4O6M - chains A and B; structure by X-ray diffraction, 1.90 A resolution.

[Chain A (and B)]
Molecule: AF2299, a CDP-alcohol phosphotransferase
Organism: Archaeoglobus fulgidus
Notes: chain B of this document is another copy of the same molecule, construct and numbering; everything in this record applies to it too
UniProtKB: O27985 (O27985_ARCFU); residues 1-344 here = UniProt positions 1-344
Chain sequence (372 residues; each row starts with the number of its first residue; numbers below 1 keep their minus sign (Met-27 is residue -27)):
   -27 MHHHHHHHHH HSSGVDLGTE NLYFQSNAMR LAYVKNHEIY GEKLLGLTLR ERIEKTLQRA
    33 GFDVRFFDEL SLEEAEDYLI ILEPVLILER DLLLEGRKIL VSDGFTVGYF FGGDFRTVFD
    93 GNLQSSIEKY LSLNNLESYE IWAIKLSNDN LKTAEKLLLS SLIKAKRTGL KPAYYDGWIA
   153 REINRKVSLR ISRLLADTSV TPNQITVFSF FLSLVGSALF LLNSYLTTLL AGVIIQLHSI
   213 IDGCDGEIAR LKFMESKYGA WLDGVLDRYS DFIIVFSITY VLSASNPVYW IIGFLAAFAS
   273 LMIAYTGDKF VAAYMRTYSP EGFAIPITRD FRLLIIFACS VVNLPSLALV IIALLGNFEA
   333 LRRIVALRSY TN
Disordered / not traced: -27 to 0, 136-147, 343-344 (chain B: -27 to 0, 342-344)
Differences from the reference sequence: expression tag (-27 to 0)
Ion coordination: Ca2+: Asp214, Asp217, Asp235, Asp239
Small-molecule neighbours:
  - MPG ([(Z)-octadec-9-enyl] (2R)-2,3-bis(oxidanyl)propanoate), molecule 1: Leu167, Val172, Gln176, Ile177, Phe180, Ile213
  - MPG, molecule 2: Asn175, Val179, Phe182, Tyr230, Leu234, Leu238
  - MPG, molecule 3: Gln176, Val179, Phe180
  - MPG, molecule 4: Ala190, Leu193, Leu194
  - MPG, molecule 5: Ile264, Leu267, Ala325, Leu326, Asn329, Phe330
From the paper describing this entry:
  - binding site for cytidine-5'-monophosphate: Thr178, Ala221, Arg222, Ser228, Gly231
  - binding site for sulfate ion: Arg240, Arg301, Arg304
  - catalytic residues: Asp239 (proposed by the authors, not directly observed)

[How chain A and chain B interact]
Contacting residue pairs (67):
  Lys229(A) - Ala285(B)
  Lys229(A) - Tyr286(B)
  Tyr230(A) - Tyr286(B)  hydrogen bond (backbone-side chain)
  Tyr230(A) - Ile336(B)  hydrogen bond (side chain-backbone)
  Tyr230(A) - Leu339(B)
  Tyr230(A) - Arg340(B)
  Ala232(A) - Lys281(B)
  Trp233(A) - Thr278(B)  hydrogen bond (side chain-backbone)
  Trp233(A) - Lys281(B)
  Trp233(A) - Phe282(B)
  Trp233(A) - Arg335(B)
  Trp233(A) - Ile336(B)  hydrophobic
  Trp233(A) - Leu339(B)  hydrophobic
  Gly236(A) - Tyr277(B)  hydrogen bond (backbone-side chain)
  Val237(A) - Tyr277(B)  hydrophobic
  Val237(A) - Ile336(B)  hydrophobic
  Arg240(A) - Phe270(B)
  Arg240(A) - Met274(B)
  Arg240(A) - Tyr277(B)  hydrogen bond
  Tyr241(A) - Phe270(B)  hydrophobic
  Tyr241(A) - Met274(B)  hydrophobic
  Tyr241(A) - Ala332(B)
  Tyr241(A) - Leu333(B)
  Phe244(A) - Phe266(B)  hydrophobic
  Phe244(A) - Phe270(B)  hydrophobic
  Phe248(A) - Ile263(B)  hydrophobic
  Phe248(A) - Phe266(B)  hydrophobic
  Trp262(A) - Trp262(B)
  Trp262(A) - Phe266(B)  hydrophobic
  Ile263(A) - Phe248(B)  hydrophobic
  Gly265(A) - Phe266(B)
  Phe266(A) - Phe244(B)  hydrophobic
  Phe266(A) - Trp262(B)  hydrophobic
  Phe266(A) - Gly265(B)
  Phe266(A) - Phe266(B)  hydrophobic
  Phe270(A) - Tyr241(B)  hydrophobic
  Phe270(A) - Phe244(B)  hydrophobic
  Leu273(A) - Leu273(B)  hydrophobic
  Met274(A) - Val237(B)
  Met274(A) - Arg240(B)
  Met274(A) - Tyr241(B)  hydrophobic
  Tyr277(A) - Gly236(B)
  Tyr277(A) - Val237(B)  hydrophobic
  Tyr277(A) - Arg240(B)  hydrogen bond
  Tyr277(A) - Asp280(B)  hydrogen bond
  Thr278(A) - Trp233(B)  hydrogen bond (backbone-side chain)
  Asp280(A) - Tyr277(B)  hydrogen bond
  Asp280(A) - Lys281(B)  salt bridge
  Asp280(A) - Ala284(B)
  Lys281(A) - Ala232(B)
  Lys281(A) - Trp233(B)
  Lys281(A) - Asp280(B)  salt bridge
  Phe282(A) - Trp233(B)
  Val283(A) - Ala284(B)
  Ala284(A) - Asp280(B)
  Ala284(A) - Val283(B)  hydrophobic
  Ala285(A) - Lys229(B)
  Tyr286(A) - Lys229(B)
  Tyr286(A) - Tyr230(B)  hydrogen bond (side chain-backbone)
  Met287(A) - Met287(B)  hydrophobic
  Ala332(A) - Tyr241(B)
  Arg335(A) - Trp233(B)
  Ile336(A) - Tyr230(B)  hydrogen bond (backbone-side chain)
  Ile336(A) - Trp233(B)  hydrophobic
  Leu339(A) - Tyr230(B)
  Leu339(A) - Trp233(B)  hydrophobic
  Arg340(A) - Tyr230(B)
Interface residues without a listed pair, chain A (40 interface residues in all): Leu234, Leu238, Thr251, Tyr252, Leu267, Ala269, Ala276, Leu333
Interface residues without a listed pair, chain B (40 interface residues in all): Ala145, Leu234, Thr251, Tyr252, Leu267, Ala269, Ala276

[In short]
The chain A/chain B interface involves 40 residues from each chain, with 11 hydrogen bonds and 2 salt bridges.
Polar contacts include Asp280(A)-Lys281(B), Tyr230(A)-Tyr286(B) and Tyr230(A)-Ile336(B). Bound to chain A: 5
copies of compound MPG. The paper reports the catalytic residue Asp239(A); a binding site for
cytidine-5'-monophosphate at Thr178(A), Ala221(A) and Arg222(A) among others.
Both chains are AF2299, a CDP-alcohol phosphotransferase (Archaeoglobus fulgidus). Entry 4O6M (Structure of
AF2299, a CDP-alcohol phosphotransferase (CMP-bound)) was determined by X-ray diffraction together with 4Q7C
and 4O6N from the same study.
